PDB entry 1HR0 | X-ray diffraction, 3.20 A resolution | chains A and D of the 23 polymer chains in the assembly

[Chain A]
Molecule: 16S ribosomal RNA
Source organism: Thermus thermophilus
Sequence (1522 nucleotides; row label = number of the first residue in the row; note: 42 numbers in that range are skipped by the numbering (no residue carries them; nothing is unmodelled there); a row labelled like 190A-190L holds insertion residues (190A, then the next letters in order); numbering starts at 0):
     0 UUUGUUGGAG AGUUUGAUCC UGGCUCAGGG UGAACGCUGG CGGCGUGCCU AAGACAUGCA
    60 AGUCGUGCGG G
    73 CCGCGGGGUU UU
    88 ACUCCG
    95 UGGUC
   101 AGCGGCGGAC GGGUGAGUAA CGCGUGGGU
  129A G
   130 ACCUACCCGG AAGAGGGGGA CAACCCGGGG AAACUCGGGC UAAUCCCCCA UGUGGACCCG
   190 C
190A-190L CCCUUGGGGUGU
   191 GUCCAAAGGG CUUU
   216 GCCCGCUUCC GGAUGGGCCC GCGUCCCAUC AGCUAGUUGG UGGGGUAAUG GCCCACCAAG
   276 GCGACGACGG GUAGCCGGUC UGAGAGGAUG GCCGGCCACA GGGGCACUGA GACACGGGCC
   336 CCACUCCUAC GGGAGGCAGC AGUUAGGAAU CUUCCGCAAU GGGCGCAAGC CUGACGGAGC
   396 GACGCCGCUU GGAGGAAGAA GCCCUUCGGG GUGUAAACUC CUGAA
   442 CCCGGGACGA AACCCCCGAC GA
   474 GGGGACUGAC GGUACCGGG
   494 GUAAUAGCGC CGGCCAACUC CGUGCCAGCA GCCGCGGUAA UACGGAGGGC GCGAGCGUUA
   554 CCCGGAUUCA CUGGGCGUAA AGGGCGUGUA GGCGGCCUGG GGCGUCCCAU GUGAAAGACC
   614 ACGGCUCAAC CGUGGGGGAG CGUGGGAUAC GCUCAGGCUA GACGGUGGGA GAGGGUGGUG
   674 GAAUUCCCGG AGUAGCGGUG AAAUGCGCAG AUACCGGGAG GAACGCCGAU GGCGAAGGCA
   734 GCCACCUGGU CCACCCGUGA CGCUGAGGCG CGAAAGCGUG GGGAGCAAAC CGGAUUAGAU
   794 ACCCGGGUAG UCCACGCCCU AAACGAUGCG CGCUAGGUCU CUGGGUCU
   848 CCUGGGGGCC GAAGCUAACG CGUUAAGCGC GCCGCCUGGG GAGUACGGCC GCAAGGCUGA
   908 AACUCAAAGG AAUUGACGGG GGCCCGCACA AGCGGUGGAG CAUGUGGUUU AAUUCGAAGC
   968 AACGCGAAGA ACCUUACCAG GCCUUGACAU GCUAGG
 1003A G
  1004 AACCCGGGUG AAAGCCUGGG GUGCCCC
1030A-1030D GCGA
  1031 GGGGAGCCCU AGCACAGGUG CUGCAUGGCC GUCGUCAGCU CGUGCCGUGA GGUGUUGGGU
  1091 UAAGUCCCGC AACGAGCGCA ACCCCCGCCG UUAGUUGCCA GCGGUUCGGC CGGGCACUCU
  1151 AACGGGACUG CCCGCGAAA
  1171 GCGGGAGGAA GGAGGGGACG ACGUCUGGUC AGCAUGGCCC UUACGGCCUG GGCGACACAC
  1231 GUGCUACAAU GCCCACUACA AAGCGAUGCC ACCCGGCAAC GGGGAGCUAA UCGCAAAAAG
  1291 GUGGGCCCAG UUCGGAUUGG GGUCUGCAAC CCGACCCCAU GAAGCCGGAA UCGCUAGUAA
  1351 UCGCGGAUCA G
 1361A C
  1362 CAUGCCGCGG UGAAUACGUU CCCGGGCCUU GUACACACCG CCCGUCACGC CAUGGGAGCG
  1422 GGCUCUACCC GAAGUCGCCG GG
  1446 AGCCUACGGG
  1459 CAGGCGCCGA GGGUAGGGCC CGUGACUGGG GCGAAGUCGU AACAAGGUAG CUGUACCGGA
  1519 AGGUGCGGCU GGAUCACCUC CUUUCU
Unresolved in the structure: 0-4, 1535-1544
Ion coordination: Mg2+ site 1: G11, U12; Mg2+ site 2 near G21 (its only coordinating residue here); Mg2+ site 3: A116, G117, G289; Mg2+ site 4: U182, G183; Mg2+ site 5 near A195 (its only coordinating residue here); Mg2+ site 6: G299, G558; Mg2+ site 7 near G324 (its only coordinating residue here); Mg2+ site 8 near C352 (its only coordinating residue here); Mg2+ site 9: C372, U375, G376, U387; Mg2+ site 10 near A509 (its only coordinating residue here); Mg2+ site 11: U516, A533; Mg2+ site 12: A520 (shared with 1 residue of chain W); 38 more Mg2+ sites not listed

[Chain D]
Name: 30S ribosomal protein S4
Source organism: Thermus thermophilus
UniProt: P80373 (RS4_THETH); numbering as in UniProt (aligned over 1-209)
Chain sequence (209 residues; each row starts with the number of its first residue):
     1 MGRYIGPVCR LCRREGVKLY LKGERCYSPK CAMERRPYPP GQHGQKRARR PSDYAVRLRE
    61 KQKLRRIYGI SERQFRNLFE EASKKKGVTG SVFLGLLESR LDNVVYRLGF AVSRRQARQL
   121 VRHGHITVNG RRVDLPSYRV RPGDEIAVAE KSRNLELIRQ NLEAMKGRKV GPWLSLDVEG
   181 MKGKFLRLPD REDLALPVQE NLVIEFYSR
Unresolved in the structure: 1
Ion coordination: Zn2+: Cys9, Cys12, Cys26, Cys31
UniProt features mapped onto this chain:
  - binding site (Zn(2+)): Cys9, Cys12, Cys26, Cys31

[Chain A / chain D interface]
Contacting residue pairs (118; chain A residue first):
  A8(A) - Glu205(D)  hydrogen bond to the base
  A8(A) - Ser208(D)  base contact
  A8(A) - Arg209(D)  hydrogen bond to the base
  A26(A) - Arg209(D)  hydrogen bond to the sugar
  C400(A) - Arg73(D)  salt bridge to the phosphate
  C401(A) - Arg73(D)  salt bridge to the phosphate
  C401(A) - Asn77(D)  hydrogen bond to the phosphate
  G402(A) - Gln74(D)  hydrogen bond to the phosphate
  G402(A) - Leu135(D)  sugar contact
  G402(A) - Ser137(D)  hydrogen bond to the phosphate
  C403(A) - Gln74(D)  hydrogen bond to the phosphate
  C403(A) - Arg122(D)  hydrogen bond to the sugar
  C403(A) - Pro136(D)  phosphate contact
  C403(A) - Ser137(D)  hydrogen bond to the phosphate
  U404(A) - Gly2(D)  hydrogen bond to the base
  U404(A) - Arg118(D)  salt bridge to the phosphate
  U404(A) - Arg122(D)  phosphate contact
  U405(A) - Gly2(D)  hydrogen bond to the base
  U405(A) - Ile5(D)  phosphate contact
  G406(A) - Ile5(D)  sugar contact
  G406(A) - Gln119(D)  hydrogen bond to the base
  G407(A) - Ser113(D)  phosphate contact
  G407(A) - Arg115(D)  salt bridge to the phosphate
  G407(A) - Gln116(D)  hydrogen bond to the sugar
  G407(A) - Gln119(D)  sugar contact
  A408(A) - Leu21(D)  phosphate contact
  A408(A) - Lys22(D)  phosphate contact
  A408(A) - Ser113(D)  hydrogen bond to the phosphate
  A408(A) - Arg115(D)  phosphate contact
  A408(A) - Gln116(D)  sugar contact
  G409(A) - Lys22(D)  phosphate contact
  G409(A) - Glu24(D)  hydrogen bond to the phosphate
  G409(A) - Arg25(D)  phosphate contact
  G410(A) - Lys22(D)  base contact
  G410(A) - Arg25(D)  salt bridge to the phosphate
  G410(A) - Lys30(D)  salt bridge to the phosphate
  A411(A) - Arg25(D)  salt bridge to the phosphate
  A411(A) - Lys30(D)  salt bridge to the phosphate
  A412(A) - Arg35(D)  base contact
  G413(A) - Arg36(D)  base contact
  G425(A) - Tyr38(D)  phosphate contact
  G425(A) - Gln45(D)  hydrogen bond to the phosphate
  G426(A) - Arg36(D)  salt bridge to the phosphate
  G426(A) - Tyr38(D)  hydrogen bond to the phosphate
  G426(A) - Gly41(D)  hydrogen bond to the phosphate
  G426(A) - Gln42(D)  hydrogen bond to the sugar
  G426(A) - Gln45(D)  phosphate contact
  U427(A) - Arg13(D)  salt bridge to the phosphate
  U427(A) - Arg36(D)  salt bridge to the phosphate
  U427(A) - Pro40(D)  phosphate contact
  U427(A) - Gly41(D)  hydrogen bond to the phosphate
  G428(A) - Pro7(D)  phosphate contact
  G428(A) - Arg10(D)  salt bridge to the phosphate
  G428(A) - Arg13(D)  phosphate contact
  G428(A) - Arg36(D)  hydrogen bond to the sugar
  U429(A) - Lys22(D)  hydrogen bond to the sugar
  U429(A) - Arg25(D)  hydrogen bond to the sugar
  U429(A) - Ala32(D)  phosphate contact
  U429(A) - Arg36(D)  salt bridge to the phosphate
  A430(A) - Pro7(D)  phosphate contact
  A430(A) - Val8(D)  hydrogen bond to the phosphate
  A430(A) - Cys9(D)  hydrogen bond to the phosphate
  A430(A) - Lys22(D)  phosphate contact
  C436(A) - Glu156(D)  sugar contact
  C436(A) - Leu157(D)  sugar contact
  U437(A) - Gln119(D)  base contact
  U437(A) - His123(D)  hydrogen bond to the base
  U437(A) - His125(D)  hydrogen bond to the phosphate
  U437(A) - Leu155(D)  phosphate contact
  G438(A) - His123(D)  sugar contact
  G438(A) - His125(D)  salt bridge to the phosphate
  A439(A) - His123(D)  salt bridge to the phosphate
  C489(A) - Arg132(D)  salt bridge to the phosphate
  G490(A) - Arg132(D)  salt bridge to the phosphate
  A496(A) - Gln119(D)  base contact
  A496(A) - His123(D)  hydrogen bond to the base
  C508(A) - Arg209(D)  salt bridge to the phosphate
  A509(A) - Ser52(D)  hydrogen bond to the phosphate
  A509(A) - Tyr54(D)  sugar contact
  A509(A) - Ala55(D)  sugar contact
  C511(A) - His43(D)  hydrogen bond to the sugar
  C511(A) - Lys46(D)  phosphate contact
  U512(A) - Gln42(D)  hydrogen bond to the sugar
  U512(A) - His43(D)  sugar contact
  U512(A) - Lys46(D)  salt bridge to the phosphate
  G540(A) - Gln42(D)  base contact
  G541(A) - Gly41(D)  sugar contact
  G541(A) - Gln42(D)  hydrogen bond to the sugar
  G542(A) - Arg10(D)  salt bridge to the phosphate
  G542(A) - Arg14(D)  hydrogen bond to the phosphate
  G542(A) - Pro40(D)  sugar contact
  G542(A) - Gly41(D)  sugar contact
  C543(A) - Arg10(D)  salt bridge to the phosphate
  C543(A) - Arg14(D)  salt bridge to the phosphate
  C543(A) - Arg59(D)  hydrogen bond to the phosphate
  G544(A) - Leu58(D)  phosphate contact
  G544(A) - Arg59(D)  salt bridge to the phosphate
  G544(A) - Gln62(D)  phosphate contact
  G544(A) - Arg66(D)  salt bridge to the phosphate
  C545(A) - Lys61(D)  salt bridge to the phosphate
  C545(A) - Gln62(D)  phosphate contact
  C545(A) - Arg65(D)  salt bridge to the phosphate
  C545(A) - Glu72(D)  phosphate contact
  G546(A) - Tyr4(D)  base contact
  G546(A) - Ser71(D)  phosphate contact
  G546(A) - Glu72(D)  hydrogen bond to the phosphate
  G546(A) - Arg73(D)  hydrogen bond to the phosphate
  A547(A) - Gly2(D)  hydrogen bond to the phosphate
  C612(A) - Lys84(D)  salt bridge to the phosphate
  G616(A) - Arg141(D)  salt bridge to the phosphate
  U619(A) - Arg132(D)  base contact
  U619(A) - Val133(D)  base contact
  U619(A) - Asp134(D)  hydrogen bond to the base
  U619(A) - Leu135(D)  base contact
  U619(A) - Tyr138(D)  sugar contact
  C620(A) - Leu135(D)  base contact
  C620(A) - Ser137(D)  base contact
  C620(A) - Tyr138(D)  sugar contact
Interface residues without a listed pair, chain A (51 interface residues in all): C418, C419, C435, A499, C613, A614
Interface residues without a listed pair, chain D (67 interface residues in all): Gly6, Gly23, Lys85, Val112, Arg139, Phe206

[In short]
The interface between chain A and chain D involves 51 residues on one side and 67 on the other, with 38
hydrogen bonds and 28 salt bridges. Among the polar pairs are A8(A)-Glu205(D), A8(A)-Arg209(D) and
U404(A)-Gly2(D). UniProt lists 4 Zn2+-binding residues on chain D.
Here chain A is 16S ribosomal RNA and chain D is 30S ribosomal protein S4, both from Thermus thermophilus.
Entry 1HR0 (Crystal structure of initiation factor IF1 bound to the 30S ribosomal subunit) was determined by
X-ray diffraction.
